PDB entry 4ZRN | X-ray diffraction, 2.00 A resolution | chains A and B

Chain A (and B):
Name: UDP-glucose 4-epimerase
From: Thermotoga maritima (strain ATCC 43589 / MSB8 / DSM 3109 / JCM 10099)
Notes: EC 5.1.3.2; chain B of this document is another copy of the same molecule, construct and numbering; everything in this record applies to it too
UniProtKB: Q9WYX9 (Q9WYX9_THEMA); numbering as in UniProt (aligned over 1-309)
Chain sequence (312 residues; row label = number of the first residue in the row; numbers below 1 keep their minus sign (Gly-2 is residue -2)):
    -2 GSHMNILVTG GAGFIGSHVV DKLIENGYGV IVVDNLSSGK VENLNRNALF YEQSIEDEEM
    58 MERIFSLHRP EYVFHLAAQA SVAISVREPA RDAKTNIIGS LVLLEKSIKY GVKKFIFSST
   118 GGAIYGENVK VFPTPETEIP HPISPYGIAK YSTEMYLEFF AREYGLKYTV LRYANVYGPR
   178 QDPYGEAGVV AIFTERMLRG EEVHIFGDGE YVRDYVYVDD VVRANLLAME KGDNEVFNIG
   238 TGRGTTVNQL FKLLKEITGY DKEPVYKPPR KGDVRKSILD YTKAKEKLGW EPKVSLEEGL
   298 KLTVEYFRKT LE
Disordered / not traced: -2 to 0 (chain B: -2 to 0, 309)
Sequence notes: expression tag (-2 to 0)
Small-molecule neighbours:
  - NAD (nicotinamide-adenine-dinucleotide): Gly7, Ala9, Gly10, Phe11, Ile12, Gly13, Val30, Asp31, Asn32, Leu33, Ser34, Ser35, Gly36, Gln50, Ser51, Ile52, Glu53, Leu73, Ala74, Ala75, Gln76, Ala77, Thr92, Ser115, Ser116, Thr117, Tyr143, Lys147, Tyr170, Ala171, Asn172, Val173, Gln178
  - uridine-5'-diphosphate-glucose (UPG): Ala77, Val79, Thr117, Gly119, Ala120, Tyr143, Asn172, Ala184, Gly185, Val186, Ile189, Phe190, His201, Ile202, Phe203, Tyr208, Arg210, Tyr212, Val244, Arg267, Asp270

Interface between chain A and chain B:
Residue-residue contacts - 58 pairs, chain A then chain B:
  Glu55(A) - Ala87(B)
  Val83(A) - Phe156(B)
  Val83(A) - Glu160(B)
  Val83(A) - Tyr161(B)
  Glu85(A) - Glu102(B)
  Pro86(A) - Leu98(B)
  Pro86(A) - Glu102(B)
  Pro86(A) - Phe157(B)  hydrophobic
  Ala87(A) - Glu55(B)
  Ala87(A) - Leu98(B)  hydrophobic
  Ala87(A) - Glu102(B)  hydrogen bond (backbone-side chain)
  Ala90(A) - Ile95(B)  hydrophobic
  Ala90(A) - Leu98(B)  hydrophobic
  Ala90(A) - Tyr153(B)
  Lys91(A) - Ile95(B)
  Ile94(A) - Ile94(B)  hydrophobic
  Ile94(A) - Tyr153(B)
  Ile95(A) - Ala87(B)
  Ile95(A) - Ala90(B)  hydrophobic
  Ile95(A) - Lys91(B)
  Ile95(A) - Ile95(B)  hydrophobic
  Leu98(A) - Pro86(B)
  Leu98(A) - Ala87(B)  hydrophobic
  Leu98(A) - Ala90(B)  hydrophobic
  Glu102(A) - Glu85(B)
  Glu102(A) - Pro86(B)
  Glu102(A) - Ala87(B)  hydrogen bond (side chain-backbone)
  Glu124(A) - Arg159(B)  salt bridge
  Ile140(A) - Phe156(B)
  Ile140(A) - Arg159(B)
  Pro142(A) - Tyr153(B)
  Pro142(A) - Phe156(B)
  Ile145(A) - Ser149(B)
  Ile145(A) - Met152(B)
  Ile145(A) - Tyr153(B)  hydrophobic
  Ala146(A) - Tyr153(B)
  Tyr148(A) - Tyr148(B)  hydrophobic
  Tyr148(A) - Met152(B)  hydrophobic
  Ser149(A) - Ile145(B)
  Ser149(A) - Ser149(B)  hydrogen bond
  Met152(A) - Ile145(B)
  Met152(A) - Tyr148(B)  hydrophobic
  Met152(A) - Met152(B)  hydrophobic
  Tyr153(A) - Ala90(B)
  Tyr153(A) - Ile94(B)
  Tyr153(A) - Pro142(B)
  Tyr153(A) - Ile145(B)  hydrophobic
  Tyr153(A) - Ala146(B)
  Phe156(A) - Val83(B)
  Phe156(A) - Ile140(B)
  Phe156(A) - Pro142(B)  hydrophobic
  Phe157(A) - Pro86(B)  hydrophobic
  Arg159(A) - Glu124(B)  salt bridge
  Arg159(A) - Ile140(B)
  Glu160(A) - Val83(B)
  Glu160(A) - Lys268(B)  salt bridge
  Tyr161(A) - Val83(B)  hydrogen bond (side chain-backbone)
  Lys268(A) - Glu160(B)  salt bridge
Interface residues without a listed pair, chain A (29 interface residues in all): Val99, Ile136, Pro139
Interface residues without a listed pair, chain B (30 interface residues in all): Arg84, Val99, Ile136, Pro139

In short:
29 residues of chain A face 30 of chain B across their interface; the contacts include 4 hydrogen bonds and 4
salt bridges. Polar contacts include Glu124(A)-Arg159(B), Glu160(A)-Lys268(B) and Ala87(A)-Glu102(B). Bound to
chain A: NAD and uridine-5'-diphosphate-glucose.
Both chains are UDP-glucose 4-epimerase (Thermotoga maritima (strain ATCC 43589 / MSB8 / DSM 3109 / JCM
10099)). Entry 4ZRN (Crystal Structure of UDP-Glucose 4-Epimerase (TM0509) with UDP-glucose from
Hyperthermophilic Eubacterium Thermotoga Maritima) was determined by X-ray diffraction (same publication as
4ZRM).
